3J34 - chains e and f of the 42 polymer chains in the assembly; structure by electron microscopy, 8.60 A resolution (very low resolution: no residue pairs are listed; an interface is given only as per-side residue counts).

# Chain e (and f)
Protein: capsid protein
Source organism: Human immunodeficiency virus 1
Notes: chain f of this document is another copy of the same molecule, construct and numbering; everything in this record applies to it too
UniProtKB: Q79791 (Q79791_9HIV1); residues 1-231 here correspond to UniProt positions 133-363 (UniProt number = residue number + 132)
Chain sequence (231 residues; row label = number of the first residue in the row):
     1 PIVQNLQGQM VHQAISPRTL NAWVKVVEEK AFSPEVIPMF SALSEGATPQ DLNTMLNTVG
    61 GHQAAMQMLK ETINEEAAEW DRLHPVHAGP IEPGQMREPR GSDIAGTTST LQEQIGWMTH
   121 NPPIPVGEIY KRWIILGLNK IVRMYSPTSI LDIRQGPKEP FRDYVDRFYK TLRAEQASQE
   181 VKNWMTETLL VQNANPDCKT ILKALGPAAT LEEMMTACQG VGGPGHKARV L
Sequence notes: engineered mutation Glu92 (Ala224 in Q79791)
Cystine bridges: Cys198-Cys218
From the paper describing this entry:
  - mutagenesis - I201D, A204D, L205D: decreased stability
  - mutagenesis - A204C: increased stability

# Interface between chain e and chain f
At this resolution (9 A) residue pairs are not listed: 26 residues of chain e and 25 of chain f lie at the interface.

# Summary
26 residues of chain e and 25 residues of chain f are in contact. From the paper: I201D, A204D and L205D of
chain e reduce stability; A204C of chain e increases stability.
Chain e and chain f are both capsid protein (Human immunodeficiency virus 1); the structure, Structure of
HIV-1 Capsid Protein by Cryo-EM, was determined by electron microscopy together with 3J4F, 3J3Q and 3J3Y from
the same study.
